PDB entry 2VUM | X-ray diffraction, 3.40 A resolution | chains A and F of the 16 polymer chains in the assembly

[Chain A]
Name: DNA-directed RNA polymerase II subunit RPB1
Source organism: Saccharomyces cerevisiae
Notes: EC 2.7.7.6
Reference sequence: P04050 (RPB1_YEAST); residue numbers follow UniProt; this construct covers 1-1733
Chain sequence (1733 residues; numbered 1 to 1733; the number before each row is that of its first residue):
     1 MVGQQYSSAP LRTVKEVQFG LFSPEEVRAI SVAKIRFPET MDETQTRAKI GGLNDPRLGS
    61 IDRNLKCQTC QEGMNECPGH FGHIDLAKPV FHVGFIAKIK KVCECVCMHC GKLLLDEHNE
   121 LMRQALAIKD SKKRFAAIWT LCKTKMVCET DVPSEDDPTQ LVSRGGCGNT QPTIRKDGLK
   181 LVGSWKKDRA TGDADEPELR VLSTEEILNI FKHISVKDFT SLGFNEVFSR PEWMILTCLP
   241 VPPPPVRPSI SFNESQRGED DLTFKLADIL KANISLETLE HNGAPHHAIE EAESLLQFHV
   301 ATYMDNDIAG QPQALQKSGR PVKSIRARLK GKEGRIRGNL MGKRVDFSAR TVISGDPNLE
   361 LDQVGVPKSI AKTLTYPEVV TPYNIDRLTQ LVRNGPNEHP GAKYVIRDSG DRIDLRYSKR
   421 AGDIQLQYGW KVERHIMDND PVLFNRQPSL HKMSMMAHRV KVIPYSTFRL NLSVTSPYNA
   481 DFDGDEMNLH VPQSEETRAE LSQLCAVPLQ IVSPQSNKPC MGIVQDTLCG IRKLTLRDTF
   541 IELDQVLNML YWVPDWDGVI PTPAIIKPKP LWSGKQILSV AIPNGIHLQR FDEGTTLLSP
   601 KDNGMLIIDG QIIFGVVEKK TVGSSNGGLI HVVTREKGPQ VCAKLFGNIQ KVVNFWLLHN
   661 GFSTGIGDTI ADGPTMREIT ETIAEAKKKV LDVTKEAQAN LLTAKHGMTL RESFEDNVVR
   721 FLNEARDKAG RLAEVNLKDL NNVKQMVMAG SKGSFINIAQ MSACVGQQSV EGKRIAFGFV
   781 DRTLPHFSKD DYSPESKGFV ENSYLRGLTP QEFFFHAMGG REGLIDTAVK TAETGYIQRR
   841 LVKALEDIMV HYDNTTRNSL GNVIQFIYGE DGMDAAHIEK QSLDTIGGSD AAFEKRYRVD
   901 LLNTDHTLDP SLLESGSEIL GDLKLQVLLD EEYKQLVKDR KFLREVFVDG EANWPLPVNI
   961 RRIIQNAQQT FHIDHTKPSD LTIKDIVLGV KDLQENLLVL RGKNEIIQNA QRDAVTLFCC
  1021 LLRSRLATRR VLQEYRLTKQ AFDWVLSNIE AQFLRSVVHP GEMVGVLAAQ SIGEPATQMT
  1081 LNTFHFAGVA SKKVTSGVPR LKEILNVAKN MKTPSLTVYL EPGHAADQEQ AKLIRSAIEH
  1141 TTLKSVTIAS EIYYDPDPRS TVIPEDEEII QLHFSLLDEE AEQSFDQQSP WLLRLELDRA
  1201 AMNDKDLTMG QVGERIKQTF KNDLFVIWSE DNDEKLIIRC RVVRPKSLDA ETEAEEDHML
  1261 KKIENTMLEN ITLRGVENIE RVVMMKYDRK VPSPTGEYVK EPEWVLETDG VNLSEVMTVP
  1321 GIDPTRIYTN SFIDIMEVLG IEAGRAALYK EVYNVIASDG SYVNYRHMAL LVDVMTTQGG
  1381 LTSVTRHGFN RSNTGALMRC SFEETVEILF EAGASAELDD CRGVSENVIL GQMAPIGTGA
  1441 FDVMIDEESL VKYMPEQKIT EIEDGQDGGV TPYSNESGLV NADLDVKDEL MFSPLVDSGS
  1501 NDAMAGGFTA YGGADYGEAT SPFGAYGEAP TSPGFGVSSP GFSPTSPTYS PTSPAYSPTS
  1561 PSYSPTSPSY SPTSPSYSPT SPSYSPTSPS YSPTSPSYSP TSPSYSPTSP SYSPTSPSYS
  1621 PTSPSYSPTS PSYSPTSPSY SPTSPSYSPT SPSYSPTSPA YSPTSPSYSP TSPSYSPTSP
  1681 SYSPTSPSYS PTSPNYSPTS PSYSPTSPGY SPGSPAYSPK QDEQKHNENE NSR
Unresolved in the structure: 1, 187-194, 1086-1093, 1177-1186, 1244-1253, 1456-1733
Metal / ion sites: Zn2+: Cys67, His80; Mg2+: Asp481, Asp483, Asp485 (shared with 1 residue of chain P)
What the authors report for this chain:
  - binding site for Amatoxin: Asn723, Arg726, Gln760, Gln767, Gln768, Ser769, Gly772, Glu822, Asn1082, His1085
  - contacts within the chain: Gln768-His816, Glu771-Glu822, Val829-Leu1081, Leu1081-Pro1099, Asp826-Asn1082
  - conformationally variable residues (helix shift, loop rearrangement): Asp826 to Glu833, Leu1081

[Chain F]
Name: DNA-directed RNA polymerases I, II, and III subunit RPABC2
Source organism: Saccharomyces cerevisiae
Notes: EC 2.7.7.6
Reference sequence: P20435 (RPAB2_YEAST); residues 1-155 here = UniProt positions 1-155
Chain sequence (155 residues; numbered 1 to 155; the number before each row is that of its first residue):
     1 MSDYEEAFND GNENFEDFDV EHFSDEETYE EKPQFKDGET TDANGKTIVT GGNGPEDFQQ
    61 HEQIRRKTLK EKAIPKDQRA TTPYMTKYER ARILGTRALQ ISMNAPVFVD LEGETDPLRI
   121 AMKELAEKKI PLVIRRYLPD GSFEDWSVEE LIVDL
Unresolved in the structure: 1-71

[Chain A / chain F interface]
Contacting residue pairs - 67 pairs, chain A then chain F:
  Val379(A) with Ser102(F)
  Val380(A) with Asn104(F)
  Thr381(A) with Ser102(F)
  Pro382(A) with Asn104(F)
  Tyr383(A) with Thr115(F)
  Gly429(A) with Asn104(F)
  Ser494(A) with Leu99(F)
  Glu495(A) with Ala98(F); Leu99(F); Pro117(F)
  Glu496(A) with Gly95(F); Leu99(F)
  Ala499(A) with Gly95(F)
  Gln503(A) with Arg90(F); Ala91(F)
  Leu504(A) with Tyr88(F), hydrophobic; Ala91(F), hydrophobic
  His851(A) with Pro139(F)
  Tyr852(A) with Thr81(F); Thr86(F); Glu89(F), hydrogen bond; Arg136(F); Tyr137(F)
  Asp853(A) with Pro139(F)
  Arg857(A) with Pro139(F)
  Arg1001(A) with Ala80(F); Thr81(F); Pro83(F)
  Arg1055(A) with Asp154(F), salt bridge
  His1059(A) with Thr86(F); Lys87(F), hydrogen bond (side chain-backbone); Leu155(F)
  Pro1060(A) with Thr86(F)
  Glu1062(A) with Lys87(F), salt bridge; Tyr88(F), hydrogen bond
  Met1433(A) with Arg92(F)
  Gly1437(A) with Tyr88(F)
  Thr1438(A) with Tyr88(F); Arg92(F), hydrogen bond (backbone-side chain)
  Gly1439(A) with Arg92(F)
  Phe1441(A) with Tyr88(F); Glu89(F); Arg92(F), hydrogen bond (backbone-side chain); Ile134(F), hydrophobic; Arg135(F)
  Asp1442(A) with Val133(F); Ile134(F); Arg135(F), hydrogen bond (backbone-backbone); Tyr137(F), hydrogen bond
  Val1443(A) with Arg92(F); Leu132(F), hydrophobic; Val133(F)
  Met1444(A) with Leu132(F); Val133(F), hydrogen bond (backbone-backbone); Arg135(F)
  Ile1445(A) with Pro131(F); Leu132(F), hydrophobic
  Asp1446(A) with Pro131(F); Val133(F)
  Leu1450(A) with Phe108(F), hydrophobic; Pro131(F), hydrophobic
  Tyr1453(A) with Phe108(F), hydrophobic; Lys128(F), hydrogen bond (side chain-backbone); Lys129(F); Ile130(F); Pro131(F); Glu149(F), hydrogen bond
Other interface residues (no listed pair), chain A (44 interface residues in all): Asn384, Tyr428, Ser502, Thr855, Gly1002, Leu1054, Gly1061, Arg1422, Ala1440, Ser1449, Pro1455
Other interface residues (no listed pair), chain F (42 interface residues in all): Thr82, Tyr84, Met85, Thr96, Ile101, Val107, Leu111, Asp116, Leu118, Leu138

[Overview]
Chain A and chain F form an interface of 44 and 42 residues respectively; the contacts include 10 hydrogen
bonds and 2 salt bridges. Among the polar pairs are Arg1055(A)-Asp154(F), Glu1062(A)-Lys87(F) and
Tyr852(A)-Glu89(F). The paper reports a binding site for Amatoxin at Asn723(A), Arg726(A) and Gln760(A) among
others; conformational variability at Asp826(A) and Leu1081(A).
Chain A is DNA-directed RNA polymerase II subunit RPB1 and chain F is DNA-directed RNA polymerases I, II, and
III subunit RPABC2, both from Saccharomyces cerevisiae; the structure, Alpha-amanitin inhibited complete RNA
polymerase II elongation complex, was determined by X-ray diffraction.
